PDB entry 8BMS | electron microscopy, 2.60 A resolution | chains A and C of the 3 polymer chains in the assembly

Chain A:
Name: Energy-coupling factor transporter ATP-binding protein EcfA1
Organism: Lactobacillus delbrueckii subsp. bulgaricus ATCC 11842
Notes: EC 7.-.-.-
UniProtKB: Q1GBJ0 (ECFA1_LACDA); residues 2-282 here = UniProt positions 2-282
Chain sequence (282 residues; row label = number of the first residue in the row):
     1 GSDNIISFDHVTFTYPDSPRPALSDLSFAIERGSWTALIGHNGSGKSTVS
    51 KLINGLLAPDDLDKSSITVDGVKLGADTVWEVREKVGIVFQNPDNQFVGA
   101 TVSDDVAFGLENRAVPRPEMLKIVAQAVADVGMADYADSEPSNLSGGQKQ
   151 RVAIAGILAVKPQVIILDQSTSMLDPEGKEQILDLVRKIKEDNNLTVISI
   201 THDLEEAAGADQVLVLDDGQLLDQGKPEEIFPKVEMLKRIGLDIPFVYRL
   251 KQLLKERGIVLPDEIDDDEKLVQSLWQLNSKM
Unresolved in the structure: 1, 15-16, 282
Differences from the reference sequence: expression tag (1); engineered mutation Q169 (Glu in Q1GBJ0)
Swiss-Prot annotation at these positions:
  - binding site (ATP): G40 to S47
Bound ions: Mg2+: S47, Q91 (together with ATP)
Small-molecule neighbours:
  - ATP (adenosine-5'-triphosphate), molecule 1: F13, S18, R20, A22, H41, N42, G43, S44, G45, K46, S47, T48, Q91, Q169, H202
  - ATP, molecule 2: Y136, N143, L144, S145, G146, G147, Q148, M173

Chain C:
Name: Energy-coupling factor transporter transmembrane protein EcfT
Organism: Lactobacillus delbrueckii subsp. bulgaricus ATCC 11842
UniProtKB: Q1GBI8 (Q1GBI8_LACDA); numbering as in UniProt (aligned over 1-265)
Chain sequence (265 residues; each row starts with the number of its first residue):
     1 MSKIIIGRYLPGTTFVYRVDPRAKLLTTFYFIIMIFLANNWVSYLVISIF
    51 GLAYVFATGLKARVFWDGVKPMIWMIVFTSLLQTFFMAGGKVYWHWWIFT
   101 LSSEGLINGLYVFIRFAMIILVSTVMTVTTKPLEIADAMEWMLTPLKLFK
   151 VNVGMISLVISIALRFVPTLFDQTVKIMNAQRSRGADFNDGGLVKRAKSV
   201 VPMLVPLFIDSLEVALDLSTAMESRGYKGSEGRTRYRILEWSKVDLIPVA
   251 YCLLLTILMITTRKH
Unresolved in the structure: 1-2

How chain A and chain C interact:
Contacting residue pairs - 45 pairs, chain A then chain C:
  N54(A) with S224(C), hydrogen bond
  L56(A) with S224(C)
  W80(A) with E223(C); G226(C); Y227(C); K228(C)
  R83(A) with E223(C); S224(C)
  F90(A) with S224(C)
  N95(A) with A221(C)
  Q96(A) with R225(C), hydrogen bond (backbone-side chain)
  V98(A) with L133(C), hydrophobic; M222(C), hydrophobic
  A100(A) with K131(C)
  T101(A) with K131(C); R237(C), hydrogen bond
  S103(A) with Y236(C)
  D104(A) with K131(C), salt bridge; Y236(C); R237(C), salt bridge
  D105(A) with R225(C), salt bridge
  A107(A) with Y236(C), hydrophobic
  F108(A) with M222(C); Y227(C), hydrophobic; R233(C)
  G109(A) with R225(C)
  L110(A) with T234(C)
  E111(A) with R233(C), salt bridge; T234(C), hydrogen bond (backbone-backbone); R235(C); Y236(C), hydrogen bond (side chain-backbone)
  N112(A) with R225(C), hydrogen bond (side chain-backbone); G226(C); Y227(C); R233(C), hydrogen bond
  A114(A) with G232(C); T234(C)
  V115(A) with T234(C), hydrogen bond (backbone-side chain)
  R117(A) with R235(C); Y236(C), hydrogen bond (side chain-backbone); I238(C)
  M120(A) with T234(C)
  L121(A) with Y236(C), hydrophobic
  V124(A) with Y236(C)
  G156(A) with R225(C)
Interface residues without a listed pair, chain A (29 interface residues in all): F97, V106, R113
Interface residues without a listed pair, chain C (22 interface residues in all): Y9, P132, D217, L218, T220

Overview:
Chain A and chain C form an interface of 29 and 22 residues respectively, with 9 hydrogen bonds and 4 salt
bridges. Among the polar pairs are D104(A)-K131(C), D104(A)-R237(C) and D105(A)-R225(C). Chain A binds ATP.
From UniProt: 8 ATP-binding residues on chain A.
Here chain A is Energy-coupling factor transporter ATP-binding protein EcfA1 and chain C is Energy-coupling
factor transporter transmembrane protein EcfT, both from Lactobacillus delbrueckii subsp. bulgaricus ATCC
11842. Entry 8BMS (Cryo-EM structure of the mutant solitary ECF module 2EQ in MSP2N2 lipid nanodiscs in the
ATPase ...) was determined by electron microscopy (same publication as 8BMP, 8BMQ and 8BMR).
